6TZ4 - chains E and K of the 72 polymer chains in the assembly; structure by electron microscopy, 3.20 A resolution.

[Chain E (and K)]
Molecule: Charged multivesicular body protein 1b
Source organism: Homo sapiens
Notes: chain K of this document is another copy of the same molecule, construct and numbering; everything in this record applies to it too
UniProtKB: Q7LBR1 (CHM1B_HUMAN); numbering as in UniProt (aligned over 1-199)
Sequence (199 residues; row label = number of the first residue in the row):
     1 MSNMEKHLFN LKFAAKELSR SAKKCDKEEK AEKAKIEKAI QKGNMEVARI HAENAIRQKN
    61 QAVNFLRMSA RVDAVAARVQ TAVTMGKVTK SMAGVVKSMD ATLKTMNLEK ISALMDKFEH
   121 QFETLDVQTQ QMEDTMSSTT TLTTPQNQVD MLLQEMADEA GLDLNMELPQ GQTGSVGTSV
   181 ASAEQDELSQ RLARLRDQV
Not modelled in the structure: 1, 165-185, 199
Sequence notes: engineered mutation Glu37 (Lys in Q7LBR1)

[Chain E / chain K interface]
Residue-residue contacts (48; chain E residue first):
  Asn3(E) - Ser98(K)
  Met4(E) - Ser98(K)
  Met4(E) - Met99(K)  hydrophobic
  His7(E) - Ser91(K)
  His7(E) - Gly94(K)
  His7(E) - Val95(K)
  Asn10(E) - Ser91(K)
  Leu11(E) - Val88(K)
  Leu11(E) - Ser91(K)
  Ala14(E) - Val88(K)  hydrophobic
  Glu17(E) - Gln80(K)
  Glu17(E) - Thr84(K)
  Leu18(E) - Thr84(K)
  Glu46(E) - Val63(K)
  Glu46(E) - Arg67(K)  salt bridge
  Val47(E) - Val63(K)  hydrophobic
  Ile50(E) - Leu66(K)  hydrophobic
  Ile50(E) - Arg67(K)
  His51(E) - Leu66(K)
  Asn54(E) - Ala70(K)
  Arg57(E) - Ala70(K)  hydrogen bond (side chain-backbone)
  Arg57(E) - Asp73(K)
  Arg57(E) - Ala74(K)
  Arg57(E) - Ala77(K)
  Gln61(E) - Ala77(K)  hydrogen bond (side chain-backbone)
  Gln61(E) - Thr81(K)
  Phe65(E) - Thr81(K)
  Met68(E) - Thr81(K)
  Met68(E) - Met85(K)  hydrophobic
  Arg71(E) - Met85(K)
  Val72(E) - Val88(K)  hydrophobic
  Thr89(E) - Ile111(K)
  Met92(E) - Met115(K)  hydrophobic
  Met92(E) - Phe118(K)  hydrophobic
  Ala93(E) - Leu114(K)  hydrophobic
  Val96(E) - Leu114(K)  hydrophobic
  Val96(E) - Lys117(K)
  Val96(E) - Phe118(K)  hydrophobic
  Val96(E) - Gln121(K)  hydrogen bond (backbone-side chain)
  Met99(E) - Gln121(K)
  Asp100(E) - Lys117(K)  salt bridge
  Asp100(E) - Gln121(K)
  Leu108(E) - Thr124(K)
  Ile111(E) - Gln128(K)
  Met115(E) - Met132(K)  hydrophobic
  Met115(E) - Thr135(K)
  Glu119(E) - Thr135(K)
  Glu119(E) - Thr139(K)
Other interface residues (no listed pair), chain E (40 interface residues in all): Leu8, Lys24, Lys35, Lys42, Val75, Val79, Ala82, Val95, Leu103, Ser112, Asp126
Other interface residues (no listed pair), chain K (39 interface residues in all): Lys12, Lys23, Asp26, Met92, Thr102, Met106, Leu125, Val127, Gln131, Ser138, Leu142

[In short]
The interface between chain E and chain K involves 40 residues on one side and 39 on the other; the contacts
include 3 hydrogen bonds and 2 salt bridges. Among the polar pairs are Glu46(E)-Arg67(K), Asp100(E)-Lys117(K)
and Arg57(E)-Ala70(K).
Chain E and chain K are both Charged multivesicular body protein 1b (Homo sapiens); the structure, CryoEM
reconstruction of membrane-bound ESCRT-III filament composed of CHMP1B+IST1 (right-handed), was determined by
electron microscopy (same publication as 6TZ5, 6TZ9 and 6TZA).
